PDB entry 2YZC | X-ray diffraction, 1.88 A resolution | chains C and D of the 4 polymer chains in the assembly

== Chain C (and D) ==
Protein: Uricase
Source organism: Arthrobacter globiformis
Notes: EC 1.7.3.3; chain D of this document is another copy of the same molecule, construct and numbering; everything in this record applies to it too
Chain sequence (302 residues; each row starts with the number of its first residue):
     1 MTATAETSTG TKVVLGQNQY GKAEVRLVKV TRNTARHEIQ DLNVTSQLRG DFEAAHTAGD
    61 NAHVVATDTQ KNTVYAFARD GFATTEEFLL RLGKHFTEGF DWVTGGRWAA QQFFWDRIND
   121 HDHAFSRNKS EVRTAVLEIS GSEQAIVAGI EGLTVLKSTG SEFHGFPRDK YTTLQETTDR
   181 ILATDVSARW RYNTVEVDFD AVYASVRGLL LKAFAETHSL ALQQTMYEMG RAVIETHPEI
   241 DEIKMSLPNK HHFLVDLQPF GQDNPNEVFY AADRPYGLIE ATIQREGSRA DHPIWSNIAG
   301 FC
Not modelled in the structure: 1-10, 298-302
Small-molecule neighbours:
  - allantoate ion (1AL), molecule 1: Lys22, Val64, Ala66, Thr67, Asp68
  - allantoate ion (1AL), molecule 2: Phe163, Leu174, Arg180, Ala221, Leu222, Gln223, Asn249, His251, Gly277, Ile279

== Interface between chain C and chain D ==
Residue-residue contacts (115):
  Arg26(C) - Phe269(D)
  Arg26(C) - Tyr270(D)
  Arg26(C) - Ala271(D)  hydrogen bond (backbone-backbone)
  Leu27(C) - Val268(D)  hydrophobic
  Leu27(C) - Phe269(D)
  Val28(C) - His252(D)
  Val28(C) - Glu267(D)
  Val28(C) - Val268(D)
  Val28(C) - Phe269(D)  hydrogen bond (backbone-backbone)
  Lys29(C) - Glu267(D)  salt bridge
  Lys29(C) - Val268(D)
  Val30(C) - Ser158(D)
  Val30(C) - Asn266(D)
  Val30(C) - Glu267(D)  hydrogen bond (backbone-backbone)
  Val30(C) - Phe269(D)  hydrophobic
  Arg32(C) - Ser158(D)  hydrogen bond (side chain-backbone)
  Arg32(C) - Thr159(D)  hydrogen bond
  Arg32(C) - Asp179(D)  salt bridge
  Arg32(C) - Pro265(D)
  Arg32(C) - Asn266(D)
  His37(C) - Ser158(D)  hydrogen bond
  His37(C) - Thr159(D)
  Asn72(C) - Phe260(D)
  Tyr75(C) - Val255(D)  hydrophobic
  Tyr75(C) - Val268(D)  hydrophobic
  Tyr75(C) - Phe269(D)
  Tyr75(C) - Tyr270(D)
  Ala76(C) - Gln262(D)  hydrogen bond (backbone-side chain)
  Ala78(C) - Val268(D)
  Arg79(C) - Leu257(D)
  Arg79(C) - Gln262(D)
  Arg79(C) - Asp263(D)  salt bridge
  Arg79(C) - Pro265(D)
  Arg79(C) - Glu267(D)  salt bridge
  Arg79(C) - Val268(D)
  Trp115(C) - Thr154(D)
  Trp115(C) - Val155(D)
  Trp115(C) - Leu156(D)  hydrophobic
  Ile118(C) - Leu211(D)
  His121(C) - Ala215(D)  hydrogen bond (side chain-backbone)
  His123(C) - Lys157(D)
  His123(C) - Ser158(D)  hydrogen bond (backbone-backbone)
  His123(C) - Thr159(D)
  Ala124(C) - Leu156(D)
  Ala124(C) - Ala215(D)  hydrophobic
  Phe125(C) - Val155(D)
  Phe125(C) - Leu156(D)  hydrogen bond (backbone-backbone)
  Phe125(C) - Ser158(D)
  Ser126(C) - Thr154(D)
  Arg127(C) - Ser130(D)  hydrogen bond (backbone-side chain)
  Arg127(C) - Thr154(D)  hydrogen bond (backbone-backbone)
  Asn128(C) - Ser130(D)
  Lys129(C) - Lys129(D)
  Lys129(C) - Ser130(D)  hydrogen bond (backbone-side chain)
  Lys129(C) - Gly152(D)  hydrogen bond (side chain-backbone)
  Lys129(C) - Thr154(D)  hydrogen bond
  Ser130(C) - Arg127(D)  hydrogen bond (side chain-backbone)
  Ser130(C) - Asn128(D)
  Ser130(C) - Lys129(D)  hydrogen bond (side chain-backbone)
  Ser130(C) - Ser130(D)
  Gly152(C) - Lys129(D)  hydrogen bond (backbone-side chain)
  Thr154(C) - Trp115(D)
  Thr154(C) - Ser126(D)
  Thr154(C) - Arg127(D)  hydrogen bond (backbone-backbone)
  Thr154(C) - Lys129(D)  hydrogen bond
  Val155(C) - Trp115(D)
  Val155(C) - Phe125(D)
  Val155(C) - Ser126(D)
  Leu156(C) - Trp115(D)  hydrophobic
  Leu156(C) - His123(D)
  Leu156(C) - Ala124(D)
  Leu156(C) - Phe125(D)  hydrogen bond (backbone-backbone)
  Lys157(C) - His123(D)
  Ser158(C) - Val30(D)
  Ser158(C) - Arg32(D)  hydrogen bond (backbone-side chain)
  Ser158(C) - His37(D)  hydrogen bond
  Ser158(C) - His123(D)  hydrogen bond (backbone-backbone)
  Ser158(C) - Phe125(D)
  Thr159(C) - Arg32(D)
  Thr159(C) - His37(D)
  Thr159(C) - His123(D)
  Asp179(C) - Arg32(D)  salt bridge
  Leu211(C) - Ile118(D)
  Ala215(C) - His121(D)  hydrogen bond (backbone-side chain)
  Ala215(C) - Ala124(D)  hydrophobic
  His252(C) - Val28(D)
  Val255(C) - Tyr75(D)  hydrophobic
  Leu257(C) - Ala76(D)  hydrophobic
  Leu257(C) - Arg79(D)
  Phe260(C) - Asn72(D)
  Gln262(C) - Ala76(D)
  Gln262(C) - Arg79(D)
  Asp263(C) - Arg79(D)  salt bridge
  Pro265(C) - Arg32(D)
  Pro265(C) - Arg79(D)
  Asn266(C) - Val30(D)
  Asn266(C) - Arg32(D)
  Glu267(C) - Val28(D)
  Glu267(C) - Lys29(D)  salt bridge
  Glu267(C) - Val30(D)  hydrogen bond (backbone-backbone)
  Glu267(C) - Arg79(D)  salt bridge
  Val268(C) - Leu27(D)  hydrophobic
  Val268(C) - Val28(D)
  Val268(C) - Lys29(D)
  Val268(C) - Tyr75(D)  hydrophobic
  Val268(C) - Ala78(D)
  Val268(C) - Arg79(D)
  Phe269(C) - Arg26(D)
  Phe269(C) - Leu27(D)
  Phe269(C) - Val28(D)  hydrogen bond (backbone-backbone)
  Phe269(C) - Val30(D)  hydrophobic
  Phe269(C) - Tyr75(D)
  Tyr270(C) - Arg26(D)
  Tyr270(C) - Tyr75(D)
  Ala271(C) - Arg26(D)  hydrogen bond (backbone-backbone)
Also at the interface, not in a pair above, chain C (53 interface residues in all): Ile39, Asp80, Leu153, Gly160, Ile181, Phe214, Asn264
Also at the interface, not in a pair above, chain D (52 interface residues in all): Ile39, Leu153, Gly160, Ile181, Phe214, Asn264

== Summary ==
53 residues of chain C face 52 of chain D across their interface, with 28 hydrogen bonds and 8 salt bridges.
Polar pairs include Lys29(C)-Glu267(D), Arg32(C)-Asp179(D) and Arg79(C)-Asp263(D). Chain C binds allantoate
ion.
Chain C and chain D are both Uricase (Arthrobacter globiformis); the structure, Crystal structure of uricase
from Arthrobacter globiformis in complex with allantoate, was determined by X-ray diffraction together with
2YZB, 2YZD and 2YZE from the same study.
